2WD7 - chains B and D of the 4 polymer chains in the assembly; structure by X-ray diffraction, 1.90 A resolution.

== Chain B (and D) ==
Protein: Pteridine reductase
Source organism: Trypanosoma brucei brucei
Notes: EC 1.5.1.33; chain D of this document is another copy of the same molecule, construct and numbering; everything in this record applies to it too
UniProtKB: O76290 (O76290_TRYBB); numbering as in UniProt (aligned over 1-268)
Sequence (268 residues; numbered 1 to 268; the number before each row is that of its first residue):
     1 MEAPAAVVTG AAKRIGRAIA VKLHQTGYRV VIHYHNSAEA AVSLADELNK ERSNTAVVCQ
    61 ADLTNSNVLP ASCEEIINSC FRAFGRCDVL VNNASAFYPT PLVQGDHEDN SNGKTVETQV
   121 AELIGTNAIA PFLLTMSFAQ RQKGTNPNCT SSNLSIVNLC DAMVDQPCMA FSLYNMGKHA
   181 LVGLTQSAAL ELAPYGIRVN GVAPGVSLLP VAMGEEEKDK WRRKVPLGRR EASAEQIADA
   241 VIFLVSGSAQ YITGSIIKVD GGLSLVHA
Disordered / not traced: 1, 104-112, 143-152 (chain D: 1, 104-112, 143-151)
Modified / non-standard residues: Cys59 (s-oxy cysteine; CSX)
Small-molecule neighbours:
  - NADP (NAP; NADP nicotinamide-adenine-dinucleotide phosphate): Gly10, Arg14, Ile15, Gly16, His33, Tyr34, His35, Asn36, Ser37, Ala61, Asp62, Leu63, Thr64, Asn93, Ala94, Ser95, Ala96, Thr126, Asn127, Leu159, Cys160, Asp161, Tyr174, Lys178, Pro204, Gly205, Val206, Ser207, Leu208
  - 6-chloro-1H-benzimidazol-2-amine (VGD): Ser95, Phe97, Asp161, Tyr174, Gly205, Leu209, Pro210

== How chain B and chain D interact ==
Residue-residue contacts (77):
  Asn67(B) with Glu117(D)
  Pro70(B) with Val116(D), hydrophobic; Glu117(D)
  Pro101(B) with Met136(D); Glu191(D)
  Leu102(B) with Phe132(D), hydrophobic; Met136(D); Gln140(D); Ala188(D), hydrophobic; Glu191(D), hydrogen bond (backbone-side chain); Leu192(D), hydrophobic
  Val103(B) with Ala139(D), hydrophobic; Gln140(D); Tyr195(D)
  Val116(B) with Pro70(D), hydrophobic; Phe132(D), hydrophobic; Leu133(D), hydrophobic; Met136(D), hydrophobic
  Glu117(B) with Asn67(D); Pro70(D)
  Val120(B) with Ile129(D), hydrophobic
  Ile124(B) with Ile129(D), hydrophobic
  Ala128(B) with Met176(D)
  Ile129(B) with Val120(D), hydrophobic; Ile124(D), hydrophobic
  Phe132(B) with Leu102(D), hydrophobic; Val116(D), hydrophobic; Ser172(D); Leu173(D), hydrophobic; Met176(D), hydrophobic
  Leu133(B) with Val116(D), hydrophobic
  Met136(B) with Pro101(D); Leu102(D); Val116(D), hydrophobic
  Ala139(B) with Val103(D), hydrophobic
  Gln140(B) with Leu102(D); Val103(D)
  Val164(B) with Gln186(D), hydrogen bond (backbone-side chain)
  Asp165(B) with Gln186(D), hydrogen bond
  Pro167(B) with Ser187(D); Leu190(D)
  Met169(B) with Leu190(D), hydrophobic; Glu191(D)
  Ala170(B) with Glu191(D)
  Ser172(B) with Phe132(D); Ser187(D); Glu191(D)
  Leu173(B) with Phe132(D), hydrophobic
  Asn175(B) with Gly183(D); Ser187(D), hydrogen bond
  Met176(B) with Ala128(D); Phe132(D), hydrophobic; Ala180(D); Leu184(D)
  His179(B) with His179(D); Gly183(D); Gln186(D), hydrogen bond
  Ala180(B) with Met176(D)
  Val182(B) with His179(D)
  Gly183(B) with Asn175(D), hydrogen bond (backbone-side chain); His179(D)
  Leu184(B) with Met176(D)
  Gln186(B) with Val164(D); Asp165(D), hydrogen bond; His179(D), hydrogen bond
  Ser187(B) with Pro167(D); Ser172(D); Asn175(D), hydrogen bond
  Ala188(B) with Leu102(D), hydrophobic
  Leu190(B) with Pro167(D); Met169(D), hydrophobic
  Glu191(B) with Pro101(D); Leu102(D), hydrogen bond (side chain-backbone); Met169(D); Ala170(D); Ser172(D)
  Tyr195(B) with Val103(D)
Also at the interface, not in a pair above, chain B (40 interface residues in all): Asn65, Thr135, Phe171, Leu192
Also at the interface, not in a pair above, chain D (41 interface residues in all): Asn65, Thr135, Cys168, Phe171, Val182

== In short ==
The interface between chain B and chain D involves 40 residues on one side and 41 on the other; the contacts
include 10 hydrogen bonds. Among the polar pairs are Leu102(B)-Glu191(D), Val164(B)-Gln186(D) and
Asp165(B)-Gln186(D). Chain B binds NADP and 6-chloro-1H-benzimidazol-2-amine.
Chain B and chain D are both Pteridine reductase (Trypanosoma brucei brucei); the structure, Pteridine
reductase 1 (PTR1) from trypanosoma brucei in complex with NADP and ddd00066750, was determined by X-ray
diffraction, deposited together with 3GN1, 3GN2 and 2WD8.
